8K35 - chains J and x of the 24 polymer chains in the assembly; structure by electron microscopy, 3.44 A resolution.

Chain J:
Molecule: Tail tip protein L
Source organism: Escherichia phage Lambda
UniProtKB: P03738 (TIPL_LAMBD); numbering as in UniProt (aligned over 1-232)
Chain sequence (232 residues; row label = number of the first residue in the row):
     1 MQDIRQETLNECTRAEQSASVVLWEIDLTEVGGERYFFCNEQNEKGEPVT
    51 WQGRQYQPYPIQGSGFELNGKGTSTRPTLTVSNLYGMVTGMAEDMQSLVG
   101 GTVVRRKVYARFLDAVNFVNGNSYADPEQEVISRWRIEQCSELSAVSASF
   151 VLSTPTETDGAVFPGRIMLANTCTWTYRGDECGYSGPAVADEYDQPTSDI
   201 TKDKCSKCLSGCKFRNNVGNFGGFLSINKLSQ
Ion coordination: 4Fe-4S cluster Fe: C173, C182, C205, C212
Small-molecule neighbours: 4Fe-4S cluster (SF4): C173, W175, Y177, C182, C205, K207, C208, C212, R215, N217, N220, F221, G222
UniProt features mapped onto this chain:
  - binding site ([4Fe-4S] cluster): C173, C182, C205, C212
  - mutagenesis: C173 (C173S: Complete loss of tail assembly), C182 (C182S: Complete loss of tail assembly), C205 (C205S: Complete loss of tail assembly), C212 (C212S: 96% loss of tail assembly)

Chain x:
Molecule: Tail tip assembly protein I
Source organism: Escherichia phage Lambda
UniProtKB: P03730 (TIPI_LAMBD); residue numbers follow UniProt; this construct covers 1-223
Chain sequence (223 residues; numbered 1 to 223; the number before each row is that of its first residue):
     1 MAATHTLPLASPGMARICLYGDLQRFGRRIDLRVKTGAEAIRALATQLPA
    51 FRQKLSDGWYQVRIAGRDVSTSGLTAQLHETLPDGAVIHIVPRVAGAKSG
   101 GVFQIVLGAAAIAGSFFTAGATLAAWGAAIGAGGMTGILFSLGASMVLGG
   151 VAQMLAPKARTPRIQTTDNGKQNTYFSSLDNMVAQGNVLPVLYGEMRVGS
   201 RVVSQEISTADEGDGGQVVVIGR
Disordered / not traced: 1-134

How chain J and chain x interact:
Pairs across the interface - 23 pairs, chain J then chain x:
  Q62(J) with M135(x)
  N69(J) with M146(x)
  K71(J) with M146(x); Q153(x)
  F163(J) with Y193(x)
  P164(J) with V188(x), hydrophobic
  R166(J) with V188(x); L189(x), hydrogen bond (backbone-backbone)
  I167(J) with N187(x); V188(x), hydrophobic
  M168(J) with A184(x); Q185(x); G186(x), hydrogen bond (backbone-backbone); N187(x), hydrogen bond (backbone-backbone); L189(x), hydrophobic; R201(x)
  A170(J) with Q185(x)
  I227(J) with A184(x), hydrophobic; Q185(x)
  L230(J) with V203(x); S204(x); Q205(x)
  S231(J) with Q185(x), hydrogen bond
Other interface residues (no listed pair), chain J (16 interface residues in all): G165, F224, S226, N228
Other interface residues (no listed pair), chain x (16 interface residues in all): M154, V202

Overview:
Chain J and chain x each contribute 16 residues to their interface; the contacts include 4 hydrogen bonds.
Polar contacts include S231(J)-Q185(x), R166(J)-L189(x) and M168(J)-G186(x). Chain J binds 4Fe-4S cluster.
Curated annotation (UniProt) lists 4 [4Fe-4S] cluster-binding residues and 4 mutagenesis sites on chain J.
Chain J is Tail tip protein L and chain x is Tail tip assembly protein I, both from Escherichia phage Lambda;
the structure, Structure of the bacteriophage lambda tail tip complex, was determined by electron microscopy
(same publication as 8K36, 8K37, 8K38 and 8K39).
